PDB entry 1S7N | X-ray diffraction, 2.10 A resolution | chains A and B

[Chain A (and B)]
Protein: acetyl transferase
Organism: Salmonella typhimurium
Notes: EC 2.3.1.-; chain B of this document is another copy of the same molecule, construct and numbering; everything in this record applies to it too
UniProt: Q8ZPC0 (Q8ZPC0_SALTY); residues 1-179 here = UniProt positions 1-179
Chain sequence (182 residues; each row starts with the number of its first residue; numbers below 1 keep their minus sign (Gly-2 is residue -2)):
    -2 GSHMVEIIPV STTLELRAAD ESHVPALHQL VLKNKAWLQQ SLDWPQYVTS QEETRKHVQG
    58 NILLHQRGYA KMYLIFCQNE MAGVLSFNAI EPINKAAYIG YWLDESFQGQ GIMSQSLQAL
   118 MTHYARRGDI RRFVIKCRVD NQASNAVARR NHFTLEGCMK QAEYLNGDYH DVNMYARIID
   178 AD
Disordered / not traced: -2 to 1, 179 (chain B: -2 to 0)
Sequence notes: expression tag (-2 to 0)
Residues lining bound ligands: coenzyme A (COA): Trp34, Leu35, Ser38, Leu39, Tyr98, Trp99, Leu100, Phe104, Gln105, Gly106, Gln107, Gly108, Ile109, Met110, Ser111, Gln112, Lys133, Cys134, Asn138, Ala140, Ser141, Val144, Arg147

[How chain A and chain B interact]
Pairs across the interface (42; chain A residue first):
  Asp40(A) - Ile90(B)
  Tyr44(A) - Ile90(B)
  Ile90(A) - Asp40(B)
  Ile90(A) - Tyr161(B)
  Ile90(A) - Tyr166(B)
  Asn91(A) - Ala159(B)  hydrogen bond (side chain-backbone)
  Asn91(A) - Glu160(B)
  Asn91(A) - Tyr161(B)  hydrogen bond (side chain-backbone)
  Asn91(A) - Tyr166(B)
  Lys92(A) - Tyr166(B)
  Arg128(A) - Gln158(B)  hydrogen bond
  Arg128(A) - Tyr166(B)
  Arg129(A) - Met156(B)
  Arg129(A) - Lys157(B)  hydrogen bond (side chain-backbone)
  Arg129(A) - Gln158(B)
  Arg129(A) - Ala159(B)
  Glu153(A) - Gly154(B)
  Glu153(A) - Cys155(B)  hydrogen bond (backbone-backbone)
  Glu153(A) - Met156(B)
  Glu153(A) - Lys157(B)  hydrogen bond (side chain-backbone)
  Gly154(A) - Glu153(B)
  Gly154(A) - Gly154(B)
  Cys155(A) - Glu153(B)  hydrogen bond (backbone-backbone)
  Met156(A) - Arg129(B)
  Met156(A) - Glu153(B)
  Met156(A) - Met171(B)  hydrophobic
  Lys157(A) - Arg129(B)  hydrogen bond (backbone-side chain)
  Lys157(A) - Glu153(B)  hydrogen bond (backbone-side chain)
  Lys157(A) - Ile175(B)
  Gln158(A) - Arg128(B)  hydrogen bond
  Gln158(A) - Ile175(B)
  Ala159(A) - Asn91(B)  hydrogen bond (backbone-side chain)
  Ala159(A) - Arg129(B)
  Glu160(A) - Asn91(B)
  Tyr161(A) - Ile90(B)
  Tyr161(A) - Asn91(B)  hydrogen bond (backbone-side chain)
  Tyr166(A) - Asn91(B)
  Tyr166(A) - Lys92(B)  hydrogen bond
  Tyr166(A) - Arg128(B)
  Met171(A) - Met156(B)  hydrophobic
  Ile175(A) - Lys157(B)
  Ile175(A) - Gln158(B)
Interface residues without a listed pair, chain A (22 interface residues in all): Glu88, Tyr95, Lys133
Interface residues without a listed pair, chain B (22 interface residues in all): Tyr44, Glu88, Tyr95, Lys133

[Overview]
The chain A/chain B interface involves 22 residues from each chain; the contacts include 13 hydrogen bonds.
Polar pairs include Asn91(A)-Ala159(B), Asn91(A)-Tyr161(B) and Arg128(A)-Gln158(B). Bound to chain A: coenzyme
A.
Both chains are acetyl transferase (Salmonella typhimurium). Entry 1S7N (Ribosomal L7/L12 alpha-N-protein
acetyltransferase in complex with Coenzyme A (CoA free sulfhydryl)) was determined by X-ray diffraction (same
publication as 1S7F, 1S7K and 1S7L).
